PDB entry 4GKN | X-ray diffraction, 2.75 A resolution | chains A and C of the 3 polymer chains in the assembly

[Chain A]
Molecule: MHC class I antigen
Source organism: Homo sapiens
UniProt: A0A5B8RNS7 (A0A5B8RNS7_HUMAN); residues 1-276 here correspond to UniProt positions 25-300 (UniProt number = residue number + 24)
Chain sequence (276 residues; each row starts with the number of its first residue):
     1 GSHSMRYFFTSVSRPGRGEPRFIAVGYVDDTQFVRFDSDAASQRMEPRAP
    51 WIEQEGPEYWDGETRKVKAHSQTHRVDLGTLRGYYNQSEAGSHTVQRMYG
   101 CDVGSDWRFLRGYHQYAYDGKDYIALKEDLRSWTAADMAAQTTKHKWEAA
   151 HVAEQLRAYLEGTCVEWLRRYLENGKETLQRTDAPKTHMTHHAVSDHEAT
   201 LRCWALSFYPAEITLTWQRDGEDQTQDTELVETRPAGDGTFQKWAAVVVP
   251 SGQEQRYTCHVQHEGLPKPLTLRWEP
Cystine bridges: Cys-101/Cys-164, Cys-203/Cys-259

[Chain C]
Molecule: FAT Cognate peptide
Chain sequence (10 residues; numbered 1 to 10; the number before each row is that of its first residue):
     1 FATGIGIITV

[Chain A / chain C interface]
Residue-residue contacts - 39 pairs, chain A then chain C:
  Met-5(A) with Phe-1(C)
  Tyr-7(A) with Phe-1(C), hydrogen bond (side chain-backbone); Ala-2(C)
  Tyr-59(A) with Phe-1(C), hydrogen bond (side chain-backbone)
  Glu-63(A) with Phe-1(C); Ala-2(C), hydrogen bond (side chain-backbone)
  Lys-66(A) with Phe-1(C); Ala-2(C), hydrogen bond (side chain-backbone); Thr-3(C); Gly-4(C)
  His-70(A) with Thr-3(C), hydrogen bond (side chain-backbone); Ile-7(C)
  Thr-73(A) with Ile-7(C); Thr-9(C)
  Val-76(A) with Thr-9(C)
  Asp-77(A) with Thr-9(C); Val-10(C), hydrogen bond (side chain-backbone)
  Leu-81(A) with Val-10(C), hydrophobic
  Tyr-84(A) with Val-10(C), hydrogen bond (side chain-backbone)
  Arg-97(A) with Ile-7(C)
  Tyr-99(A) with Ala-2(C); Thr-3(C), hydrogen bond (side chain-backbone)
  Tyr-116(A) with Val-10(C)
  Thr-143(A) with Val-10(C), hydrogen bond (side chain-backbone)
  Lys-146(A) with Thr-9(C), hydrogen bond; Val-10(C)
  Trp-147(A) with Ile-8(C), hydrogen bond (side chain-backbone); Thr-9(C), hydrogen bond (side chain-backbone); Val-10(C), hydrophobic
  Val-152(A) with Gly-6(C); Ile-8(C), hydrophobic
  Gln-155(A) with Ile-5(C); Gly-6(C), hydrogen bond (side chain-backbone)
  Leu-156(A) with Gly-6(C)
  Tyr-159(A) with Phe-1(C), hydrogen bond (side chain-backbone); Ala-2(C); Thr-3(C), hydrogen bond (side chain-backbone)
  Trp-167(A) with Phe-1(C)
  Tyr-171(A) with Phe-1(C), hydrogen bond (side chain-backbone)
Other interface residues (no listed pair), chain A (27 interface residues in all): Thr-80, Tyr-123, Ala-150, Ala-158
From the paper, about this interface:
  - specific contacts: Tyr-59(A)/Phe-1(C), Tyr-99(A)/Thr-3(C), Trp-147(A)/Ile-8(C), Trp-167(A)/Phe-1(C) (pi stacking)

[Overview]
Chain A and chain C form an interface of 27 and 10 residues respectively, with 16 hydrogen bonds. Among the
polar pairs are Tyr-7(A)/Phe-1(C), Tyr-59(A)/Phe-1(C) and Glu-63(A)/Ala-2(C). The paper describes contacts
between Tyr-59(A) and Phe-1(C), Tyr-99(A) and Thr-3(C) and Trp-147(A) and Ile-8(C); pi stacking between
Trp-167(A) and Phe-1(C).
Here chain A is MHC class I antigen (Homo sapiens) and chain C is FAT Cognate peptide. Entry 4GKN (A2-MHC
Complex carrying FATGIGIITV) was determined by X-ray diffraction, deposited together with 4GKS.
